PDB entry 5NC3 | X-ray diffraction, 2.57 A resolution | chain A

== Chain A ==
Molecule: Ferric enterobactin receptor
From: Pseudomonas aeruginosa (strain ATCC 15692 / DSM 22644 / CIP 104116 / JCM 14847 / LMG 12228 / 1C / PRS 101 / PAO1)
UniProt: Q05098 (PFEA_PSEAE); residues 1-721 here correspond to UniProt positions 26-746 (UniProt number = residue number + 25)
Chain sequence (724 residues; row label = number of the first residue in the row; numbers below 1 keep their minus sign (Gly-2 is residue -2)):
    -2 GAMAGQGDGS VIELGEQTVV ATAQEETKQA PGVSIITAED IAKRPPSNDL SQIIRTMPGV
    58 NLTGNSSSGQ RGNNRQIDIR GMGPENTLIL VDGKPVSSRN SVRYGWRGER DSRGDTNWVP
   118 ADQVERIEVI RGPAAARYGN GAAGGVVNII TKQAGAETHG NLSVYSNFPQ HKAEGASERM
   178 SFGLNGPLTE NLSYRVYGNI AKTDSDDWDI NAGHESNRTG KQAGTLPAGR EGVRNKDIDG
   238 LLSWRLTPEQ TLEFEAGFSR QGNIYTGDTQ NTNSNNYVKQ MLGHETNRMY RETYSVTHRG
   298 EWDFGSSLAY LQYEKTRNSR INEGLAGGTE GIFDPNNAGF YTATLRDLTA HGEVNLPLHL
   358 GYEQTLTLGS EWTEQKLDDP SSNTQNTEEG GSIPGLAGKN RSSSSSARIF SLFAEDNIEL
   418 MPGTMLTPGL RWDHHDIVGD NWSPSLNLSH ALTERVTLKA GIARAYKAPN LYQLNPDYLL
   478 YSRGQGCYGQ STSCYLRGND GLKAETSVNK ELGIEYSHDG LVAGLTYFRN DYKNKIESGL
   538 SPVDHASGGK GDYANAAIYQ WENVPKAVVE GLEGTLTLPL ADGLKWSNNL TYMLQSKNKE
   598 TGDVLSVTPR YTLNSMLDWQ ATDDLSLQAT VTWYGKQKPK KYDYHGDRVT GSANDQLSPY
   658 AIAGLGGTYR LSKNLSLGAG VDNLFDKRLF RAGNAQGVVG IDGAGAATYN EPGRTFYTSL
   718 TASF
Unresolved in the structure: -2 to 16
Cystine bridges: Cys484-Cys491
Construct notes: expression tag (-2 to 0)
Residues lining bound ligands: 8SW (N-[2-[[(2S)-2-[[2,3-bis(oxidanyl)phenyl]carbonylamino]-3-[[(2S)-2-[[2,3-bis(oxidanyl)phenyl]carbonylamino]-3-oxidanylidene-3-(prop-2-ynylamino)propyl]amino]-3-oxidanylidene-propyl]amino]-2-oxidanylidene-ethyl]-2,3-bis(oxidanyl)benzamide): Lys218, Gln219, Asn268, Asn270, Ala323, Gly324, Gly325, Thr326, Tyr478, Ser479, Arg480, Gly481, Gln482, Gly483, Tyr641, Val695, Val696
Swiss-Prot annotation at these positions:
  - motif: Gln14 to Thr19 (TonB box), Ala704 to Phe721 (TonB C-terminal box)
Reported in the primary citation:
  - binding site for 8SW: Lys218, Gly325, Ser479, Arg480, Gln482
  - conformationally variable residues: Lys218
  - mutagenesis - R480A/Q482A: abolished binding to 8SW

== Overview ==
Chain A binds compound 8SW. From the paper: a binding site for 8SW at Lys218, Gly325 and Ser479 among others;
R480A/Q482A abolish binding to 8SW.
Chain A is Ferric enterobactin receptor (Pseudomonas aeruginosa (strain ATCC 15692 / DSM 22644 / CIP 104116 /
JCM 14847 / LMG 12228 / 1C / PRS 101 / PAO1)); the structure, Crystal structure of the ferric enterobactin
receptor (PfeA) from Pseudomonas aeruginosa in complex with the tris-catechol ..., was determined by X-ray
diffraction together with 7OBW, 6Y47, 6Z2N, 6YY5 and 6Z33 from the same study.
